Entry 1GK0 (X-ray diffraction, 2.50 A resolution); this record covers chains A and B.

Chain A:
Name: Cephalosporin acylase
Source organism: Pseudomonas sp
Notes: EC 3.5.1.11; fragment: residues a8-a160
UniProtKB: O86089 (O86089); residues 8-160 here correspond to UniProt positions 36-188 (UniProt number = residue number + 28)
Sequence (153 residues; row label = number of the first residue in the row):
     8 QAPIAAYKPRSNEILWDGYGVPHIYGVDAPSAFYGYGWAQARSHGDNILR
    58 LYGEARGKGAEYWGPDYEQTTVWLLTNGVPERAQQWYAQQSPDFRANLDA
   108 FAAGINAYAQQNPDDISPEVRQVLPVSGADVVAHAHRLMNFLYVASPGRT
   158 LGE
Differences from the reference sequence: conflict Glu-126 (Asp154 in O86089); modified residue (146)
Modified positions: Mse-146 (selenomethionine; parent Met)

Chain B:
Name: Cephalosporin acylase
Source organism: Pseudomonas sp
Notes: EC 3.5.1.11; fragment: residues b1-b522
UniProtKB: O86089 (O86089); residues 1-522 here correspond to UniProt positions 199-720 (UniProt number = residue number + 198)
Sequence (522 residues; row label = number of the first residue in the row):
     1 SNSWAVAPGKTANGNALLLQNPHLSWTTDYFTYYEAHLVTPDFEIYGATQ
    51 IGLPVIRFAFNQRMGITNTVNGMVGATNYRLTLQDGGYLYDGQVRPFERR
   101 QASYRLRQADGTTVDKPLEIRSSVHGPVFERADGTAVAVRVAGLDRPGML
   151 EQYFDMITADSFDDYEAALARMQVPTFNIVYADREGTINYSFNGVAPKRA
   201 EGDIAFWQGLVPGDSSRYLWTETHPLDDLPRVTNPPGGFVQNSNDPPWTP
   251 TWPVTYTPKDFPSYLAPQTPHSLRAQQSVRLMSENDDLTLERFMALQLSH
   301 RAVMADRTLPDLIPAALIDPDPEVQAAARLLAAWDREFTSDSRAALLFEE
   351 WARLFAGQNFAGQAGFATPWSLDKPVSTPYGVRDPKAAVDQLRTAIANTK
   401 RKYGAIDRPFGDASRMILNDVNVPGAAGYGNLGSFRVFTWSDPDENGVRT
   451 PVHGETWVAMIEFSTPVRAYGLMSYGNSRQPGTTHYSDQIERVSRADFRE
   501 LLLRREQVEAAVQERTPFNFKP
Differences from the reference sequence: modified residue (64, 73, 149, 156, 172, 282, 294, 304, 416, 460, 473)
Modified positions: Mse-64, Mse-73, Mse-149, Mse-156, Mse-172, Mse-282, Mse-294, Mse-304, Mse-416, Mse-460, Mse-473 (selenomethionine; parent Met)

How chain A and chain B interact:
Contacting residue pairs - 189 pairs, chain A then chain B:
  Gln-8(A) with Arg-184(B), hydrogen bond (backbone-side chain); Thr-465(B)
  Ala-9(A) with Arg-184(B); Thr-465(B)
  Pro-10(A) with Arg-184(B)
  Ile-11(A) with Gln-62(B); Thr-465(B); Pro-466(B), hydrophobic; Arg-504(B)
  Tyr-14(A) with Thr-40(B); Arg-505(B), hydrogen bond
  Lys-15(A) with Pro-41(B), hydrogen bond (side chain-backbone)
  Pro-16(A) with Val-39(B); Thr-40(B); Pro-41(B)
  Asn-19(A) with Pro-517(B); Phe-518(B), hydrogen bond (backbone-backbone)
  Glu-20(A) with Arg-505(B), salt bridge; Thr-516(B); Phe-518(B)
  Ile-21(A) with Glu-514(B); Arg-515(B); Thr-516(B), hydrogen bond (backbone-backbone); Phe-518(B), hydrophobic
  Leu-22(A) with Arg-505(B); Val-508(B), hydrophobic; Val-512(B), hydrophobic; Glu-514(B); Arg-515(B)
  Trp-23(A) with Tyr-34(B); Val-512(B); Gln-513(B), hydrogen bond (backbone-backbone); Glu-514(B), hydrogen bond (backbone-backbone); Thr-516(B), hydrogen bond
  Asp-24(A) with Ala-511(B); Gln-513(B)
  Gly-25(A) with His-485(B); Gln-513(B)
  Tyr-26(A) with Asn-477(B); His-485(B), hydrogen bond (backbone-side chain); Asp-488(B); Gln-489(B); Arg-492(B), hydrogen bond; Arg-499(B)
  Gly-27(A) with Asn-477(B), hydrogen bond (backbone-side chain); His-485(B)
  Val-28(A) with Glu-35(B); Tyr-46(B); Asn-477(B); Arg-499(B)
  Pro-29(A) with Tyr-34(B); Glu-35(B); Ala-36(B); His-37(B), hydrogen bond (backbone-backbone); Asn-477(B)
  His-30(A) with His-37(B), hydrogen bond; Tyr-46(B); Leu-502(B); Val-508(B)
  Ile-31(A) with His-37(B), hydrogen bond (backbone-backbone); Leu-38(B); Val-39(B), hydrogen bond (backbone-backbone)
  Tyr-32(A) with Val-39(B); Arg-505(B); Val-508(B); Phe-518(B)
  Gly-33(A) with Val-39(B), hydrogen bond (backbone-backbone); Thr-40(B); Pro-41(B)
  Val-34(A) with Pro-41(B)
  Asp-35(A) with Thr-40(B), hydrogen bond (backbone-side chain)
  Ala-36(A) with Thr-40(B)
  Pro-37(A) with Phe-520(B), hydrophobic
  Ser-38(A) with Phe-518(B)
  Ala-39(A) with Thr-40(B)
  Phe-40(A) with Pro-54(B); Phe-154(B), hydrophobic
  Tyr-41(A) with Phe-518(B), hydrophobic; Phe-520(B), hydrophobic
  Gly-42(A) with Phe-518(B)
  Tyr-43(A) with Ala-36(B), hydrophobic; Leu-38(B), hydrophobic; Thr-49(B); Leu-53(B); Pro-54(B); Ile-56(B)
  Trp-45(A) with Thr-516(B)
  Ala-46(A) with Tyr-34(B), hydrogen bond (backbone-side chain)
  Gln-47(A) with Tyr-34(B); Ile-51(B); Gly-52(B), hydrogen bond (side chain-backbone); Leu-53(B), hydrogen bond (side chain-backbone)
  Ala-48(A) with Gln-480(B)
  Arg-49(A) with Gln-480(B); Glu-514(B), salt bridge
  Ser-50(A) with Tyr-34(B), hydrogen bond; Asn-477(B); Ser-478(B), hydrogen bond (backbone-side chain); Arg-479(B), hydrogen bond (backbone-backbone); Gln-480(B), hydrogen bond (backbone-backbone)
  His-51(A) with Thr-32(B); Tyr-34(B); Ile-51(B); Asn-477(B), hydrogen bond (side chain-backbone); Ser-478(B); Arg-479(B); Gln-480(B)
  Gly-52(A) with Gln-480(B)
  Asp-53(A) with Gln-480(B), hydrogen bond (backbone-side chain); Pro-481(B)
  Asn-54(A) with Asp-29(B); Ile-51(B)
  Ile-55(A) with Ile-51(B), hydrophobic; Gly-52(B)
  Leu-58(A) with Asp-29(B); Tyr-30(B), hydrophobic
  Tyr-59(A) with Gly-52(B), hydrogen bond (side chain-backbone)
  Ala-67(A) with Arg-105(B); Leu-106(B); Arg-107(B), hydrogen bond (backbone-backbone)
  Glu-68(A) with Arg-105(B), salt bridge; Arg-107(B)
  Tyr-69(A) with Arg-107(B)
  Gly-71(A) with Leu-106(B); Arg-107(B)
  Pro-72(A) with Leu-106(B); Arg-107(B)
  Glu-75(A) with Tyr-104(B), hydrogen bond; Leu-106(B); Lys-116(B), salt bridge
  Val-79(A) with Tyr-104(B)
  Trp-80(A) with Phe-129(B), hydrophobic
  Leu-82(A) with Tyr-104(B), hydrophobic; Leu-118(B), hydrophobic; Ile-120(B)
  Thr-83(A) with Ile-120(B); Pro-127(B); Phe-129(B)
  Asn-84(A) with Pro-127(B); Phe-129(B)
  Arg-89(A) with Leu-144(B)
  Trp-93(A) with Gly-143(B); Leu-144(B), hydrogen bond (side chain-backbone); Arg-146(B); Pro-147(B), hydrophobic
  Gln-96(A) with Pro-147(B)
  Gln-97(A) with Pro-147(B), hydrogen bond (side chain-backbone)
  Ser-98(A) with Glu-151(B)
  Phe-101(A) with Leu-150(B); Glu-151(B); Phe-154(B), hydrophobic
  Leu-105(A) with Pro-54(B), hydrophobic; Leu-150(B), hydrophobic
  Ala-107(A) with Phe-520(B), hydrophobic
  Phe-108(A) with Gly-52(B); Leu-53(B); Pro-54(B), hydrophobic
  Asp-122(A) with Gln-480(B)
  Val-138(A) with Pro-54(B), hydrophobic
  His-141(A) with Ile-51(B)
  Ala-142(A) with Leu-150(B), hydrophobic
  Leu-145(A) with Tyr-30(B), hydrophobic; Leu-53(B), hydrophobic
  Mse-146(A) with Mse-149(B), hydrophobic; Val-174(B), hydrophobic; Pro-175(B); Phe-177(B)
  Asn-147(A) with Ala-142(B); Pro-175(B)
  Phe-148(A) with Val-141(B), hydrophobic
  Leu-149(A) with Tyr-30(B)
  Tyr-150(A) with Leu-24(B); Phe-31(B); Gln-50(B), hydrogen bond; Val-70(B), hydrophobic; Phe-177(B), hydrophobic
  Val-151(A) with Gly-75(B); Pro-175(B), hydrophobic
  Ala-152(A) with Ala-76(B), hydrophobic; Val-141(B), hydrophobic
  Arg-156(A) with Asn-78(B), hydrogen bond (backbone-side chain); Arg-131(B), hydrogen bond (backbone-side chain)
  Thr-157(A) with Asn-78(B), hydrogen bond; Phe-129(B); Arg-131(B), hydrogen bond (backbone-side chain); Val-139(B)
  Leu-158(A) with Phe-129(B), hydrophobic; Arg-131(B)
  Gly-159(A) with Arg-131(B)
Also at the interface, not in a pair above, chain A (88 interface residues in all): Trp-70, Thr-78, Glu-88, Ala-110, Val-139, His-143, Arg-144
Also at the interface, not in a pair above, chain B (87 interface residues in all): Phe-43, Val-55, Mse-73, Arg-100, Thr-113, Val-128, Val-137, Asp-145, Tyr-153, Thr-176, Asn-519

Overview:
The interface between chain A and chain B involves 88 residues on one side and 87 on the other, with 36
hydrogen bonds and 4 salt bridges. Among the polar pairs are Glu-20(A)/Arg-505(B), Arg-49(A)/Glu-514(B) and
Glu-68(A)/Arg-105(B).
Here chain A is Cephalosporin acylase and chain B is Cephalosporin acylase, both from Pseudomonas sp. Entry
1GK0 (Structure-based prediction of modifications in glutarylamidase to allow single-step enzymatic production
of 7-aminocephalosporanic acid from cephalosporin ...) was determined by X-ray diffraction (same publication
as 1GK1).
